Entry 8YNM (electron microscopy, 3.49 A resolution); this record covers chains A and I of the 11 polymer chains in the assembly.

# Chain A
Name: Caspase-8 subunit p10
From: Homo sapiens
UniProtKB: Q14790 (CASP8_HUMAN); residues 1-479 here = UniProt positions 1-479
Amino-acid sequence (479 residues; each row starts with the number of its first residue):
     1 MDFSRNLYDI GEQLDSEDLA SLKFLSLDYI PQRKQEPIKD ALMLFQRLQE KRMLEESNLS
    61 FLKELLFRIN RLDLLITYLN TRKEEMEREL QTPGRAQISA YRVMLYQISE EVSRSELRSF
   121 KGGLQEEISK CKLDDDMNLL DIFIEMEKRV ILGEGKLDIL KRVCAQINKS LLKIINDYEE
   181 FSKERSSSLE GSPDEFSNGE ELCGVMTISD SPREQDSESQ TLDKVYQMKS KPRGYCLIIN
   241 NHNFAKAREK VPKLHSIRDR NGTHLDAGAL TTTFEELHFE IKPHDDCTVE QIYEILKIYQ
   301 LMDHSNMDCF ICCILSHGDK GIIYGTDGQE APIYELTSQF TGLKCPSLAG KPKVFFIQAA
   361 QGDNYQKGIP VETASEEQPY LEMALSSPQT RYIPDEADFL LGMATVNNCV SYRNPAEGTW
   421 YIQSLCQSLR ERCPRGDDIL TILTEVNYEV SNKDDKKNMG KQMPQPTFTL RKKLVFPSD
Unresolved in the structure: 183-479
Sequence notes: engineered mutation G122 (Phe in Q14790), G123 (Leu in Q14790), A360 (Cys in Q14790), A374 (Asp in Q14790), A384 (Asp in Q14790)
Swiss-Prot annotation at these positions:
  - active site: H317
  - site: D216, S217 (Cleavage)
  - modified residue: S188 (Phosphoserine), S211 (Phosphoserine), K224 (N6-acetyllysine), Y334 (Phosphotyrosine), Y380 (Phosphotyrosine), S387 (Phosphoserine), R413 (Microbial infection: ADP-riboxanated arginine)
  - natural variant: R248 (R248W: In CASP8D), D285 (D285H: Associated with protection against breast cancer)
  - mutagenesis: D73 (D73A: Abolishes binding to FLASH. Induces NF-kappa-B activation), Y380 (Y380E: Phosphomimetic mutant which does not affect interaction with PIK3R1 or DISC-mediated processing; Y380F: Abolishes phosphorylation at this site ...), S387 (S387A: Impaired CDK1-mediated phosphorylation and enhanced apoptosis), R413 (R413A: Abolished ADP-riboxanation by C.violaceum CopC)
Reported in the primary citation:
  - mutagenesis - E12A/F122G/L123G, N70A/F122G/L123G, E110A/F122G/L123G: unchanged binding to CASP8 and FADD-like apoptosis regulator subunit p43 (chain I)

# Chain I
Name: CASP8 and FADD-like apoptosis regulator subunit p43
From: Homo sapiens
UniProtKB: O15519 (CFLAR_HUMAN); residue numbers follow UniProt; this construct covers 1-181
Amino-acid sequence (181 residues; row label = number of the first residue in the row):
     1 MSAEVIHQVE EALDTDEKEM LLFLCRDVAI DVVPPNVRDL LDILRERGKL SVGDLAELLY
    61 RVRRFDLLKR ILKMDRKAVE THLLRNPHLV SDYRVLMAEI GEDLDKSDVS SLIFLMKDYM
   121 GRGKISKEKS FLDLVVELEK LNLVAPDQLD LLEKCLKNIH RIDLKTKIQK YKQSVQGAGT
   181 S
Unresolved in the structure: 122-127, 177-181

# Interface between chain A and chain I
Pairs across the interface - 10 pairs, chain A then chain I:
  M1(A) - Y119(I)  hydrophobic
  M1(A) - C155(I)  hydrophobic
  S4(A) - F114(I)
  S4(A) - L115(I)
  R5(A) - L115(I)
  R5(A) - N158(I)  hydrogen bond
  Y8(A) - S111(I)
  Y8(A) - N158(I)
  Y8(A) - I159(I)
  Q46(A) - K117(I)
Other interface residues (no listed pair), chain A (9 interface residues in all): L7, D9, L42, Q49
Other interface residues (no listed pair), chain I (11 interface residues in all): D118, K157, H160
The authors on this interface:
  - hot spots on chain A (mutagenesis) - R33D/F122G/L123G, R52D/F122G/L123G: decreased binding to CASP8 and FADD-like apoptosis regulator subunit p43 (chain I)

# Overview
The interface between chain A and chain I involves 9 residues on one side and 11 on the other, with 1 hydrogen
bond. The hydrogen-bonded pair is R5(A)-N158(I). From the paper: R33D/F122G/L123G and R52D/F122G/L123G of
chain A reduce binding to CASP8 and FADD-like apoptosis regulator subunit p43 (chain I); E12A/F122G/L123G,
N70A/F122G/L123G and E110A/F122G/L123G of chain A leave binding to CASP8 and FADD-like apoptosis regulator
subunit p43 (chain I) unchanged.
Chain A is Caspase-8 subunit p10 and chain I is CASP8 and FADD-like apoptosis regulator subunit p43, both from
Homo sapiens; the structure, Structure of the Caspase-8/cFLIP death effector domain assembly, was determined
by electron microscopy (same publication as 8YM4, 8YM5, 8YM6, 8YNI, 8YNK, 8YNL and 8YNN).
